PDB entry 6A87 | X-ray diffraction, 2.41 A resolution | chains A and C of the 3 polymer chains in the assembly

== Chain A (and C) ==
Name: lectin
Notes: chain C of this document is another copy of the same molecule, construct and numbering; everything in this record applies to it too
Chain sequence (40 residues; row label = number of the first residue in the row):
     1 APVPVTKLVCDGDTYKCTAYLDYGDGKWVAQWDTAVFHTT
Disulfide bonds: Cys10-Cys17
Residues lining bound ligands: alpha-L-fucopyranose (FUC): Cys10, Asp11, Gly12, Asp13, Val36

== Interface between chain A and chain C ==
Contacting residue pairs (33; chain A residue first):
  Leu8(A) with Pro4(C); Val5(C), hydrogen bond (backbone-backbone); Leu8(C), hydrophobic
  Val9(A) with Pro2(C), hydrophobic; Val3(C); Val5(C), hydrophobic
  Cys10(A) with Ala1(C); Pro2(C); Val3(C), hydrogen bond (backbone-backbone); Val5(C), hydrophobic; Leu21(C), hydrophobic; Ala30(C), hydrophobic
  Asp11(A) with Ala1(C), hydrogen bond (side chain-backbone); Pro2(C)
  Asp13(A) with Ala1(C), hydrogen bond (side chain-backbone)
  Cys17(A) with Ala30(C), hydrophobic; Trp32(C), hydrophobic
  Trp32(A) with Trp32(C)
  Asp33(A) with Trp32(C)
  Thr34(A) with Ala30(C); Gln31(C), hydrogen bond (side chain-backbone); Trp32(C)
  Ala35(A) with Ala30(C); Gln31(C), hydrogen bond (backbone-backbone)
  Val36(A) with Val29(C)
  Phe37(A) with Lys27(C); Trp28(C); Val29(C), hydrogen bond (backbone-backbone)
  His38(A) with Asp25(C), salt bridge; Lys27(C); Trp28(C)
  Thr39(A) with Lys27(C), hydrogen bond (backbone-backbone)
  Thr40(A) with Lys27(C), hydrogen bond (backbone-side chain)
Interface residues without a listed pair, chain A (16 interface residues in all): Gly12
Interface residues without a listed pair, chain C (15 interface residues in all): Ala19

== Overview ==
Chain A and chain C form an interface of 16 and 15 residues respectively, with 9 hydrogen bonds and 1 salt
bridge. Polar contacts include His38(A)-Asp25(C), Asp11(A)-Ala1(C) and Asp13(A)-Ala1(C). Bound to chain A:
alpha-L-fucopyranose.
Chain A and chain C are both lectin; the structure, Pholiota squarrosa lectin (PhoSL) in complex with
fucose(alpha1-6)GlcNAc, was determined by X-ray diffraction together with 6A86 from the same study.
